PDB entry 7D3J | X-ray diffraction, 2.45 A resolution | chains A and D of the 4 polymer chains in the assembly

[Chain A]
Protein: 12i1-WT
Source organism: Lachnospiraceae bacterium ND2006
Sequence (1101 residues; numbered 1 to 1101; the number before each row is that of its first residue):
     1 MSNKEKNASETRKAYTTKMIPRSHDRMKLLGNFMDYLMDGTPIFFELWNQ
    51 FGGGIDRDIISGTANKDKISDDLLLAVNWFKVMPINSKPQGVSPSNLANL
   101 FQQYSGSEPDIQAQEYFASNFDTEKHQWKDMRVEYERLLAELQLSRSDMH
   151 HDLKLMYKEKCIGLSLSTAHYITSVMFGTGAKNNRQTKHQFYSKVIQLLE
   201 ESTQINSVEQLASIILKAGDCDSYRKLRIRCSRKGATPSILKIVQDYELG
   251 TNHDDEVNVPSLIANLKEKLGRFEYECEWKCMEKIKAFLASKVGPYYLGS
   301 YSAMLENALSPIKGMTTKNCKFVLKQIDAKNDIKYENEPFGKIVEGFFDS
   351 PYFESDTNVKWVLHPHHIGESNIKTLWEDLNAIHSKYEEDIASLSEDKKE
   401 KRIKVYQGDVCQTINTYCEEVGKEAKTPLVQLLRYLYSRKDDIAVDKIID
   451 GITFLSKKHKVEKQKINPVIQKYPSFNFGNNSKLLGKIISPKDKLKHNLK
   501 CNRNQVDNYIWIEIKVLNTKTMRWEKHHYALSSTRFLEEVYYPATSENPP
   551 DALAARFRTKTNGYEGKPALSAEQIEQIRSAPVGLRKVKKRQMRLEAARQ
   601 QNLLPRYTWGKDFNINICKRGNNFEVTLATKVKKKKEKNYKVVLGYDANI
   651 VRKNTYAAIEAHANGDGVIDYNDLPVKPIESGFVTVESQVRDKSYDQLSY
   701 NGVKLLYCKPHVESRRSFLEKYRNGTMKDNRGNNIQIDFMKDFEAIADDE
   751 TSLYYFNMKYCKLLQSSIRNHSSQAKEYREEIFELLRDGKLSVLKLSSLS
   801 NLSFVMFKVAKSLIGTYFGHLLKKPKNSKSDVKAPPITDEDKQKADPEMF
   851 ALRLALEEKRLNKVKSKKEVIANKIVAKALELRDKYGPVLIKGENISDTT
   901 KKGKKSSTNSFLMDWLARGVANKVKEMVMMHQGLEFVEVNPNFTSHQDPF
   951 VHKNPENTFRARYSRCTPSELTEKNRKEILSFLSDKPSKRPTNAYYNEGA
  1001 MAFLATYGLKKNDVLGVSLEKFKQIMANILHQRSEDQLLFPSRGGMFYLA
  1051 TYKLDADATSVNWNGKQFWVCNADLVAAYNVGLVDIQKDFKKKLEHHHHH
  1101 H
Not modelled in the structure: 1-6, 826-833, 1092-1101
What the authors report for this chain:
  - mutagenesis - G235A, A236L, D647A, E894A, D1074A: abolished catalytic activity
  - mutagenesis - R12A, K13A, S174A, K313A, K318A, K321A, K483A, R535A, R620A, K631A, N649A, R652A, R860A, K865A, W915A, H946A, R962A: decreased catalytic activity
  - catalytic residues: Asp-647, Glu-894, Asp-1074
  - binding site for the 40-nt DNA strand (chain D): Asp-647, Asn-649, Asp-1074

[Chain D]
Molecule: 40-nt DNA strand
Sequence (40 nucleotides; each row starts with the number of its first residue):
     1 GTCTAGTTCTATTAAAAGGCAAGGCGCTGCAAGCTCCCCC
Not modelled in the structure: 24-40

[Interface between chain A and chain D]
Pairs across the interface (52):
  Lys-160(A) / DT10(D)  base contact
  Lys-160(A) / DA11(D)  hydrogen bond to the base
  His-170(A) / DT7(D)  hydrogen bond to the base
  His-170(A) / DT8(D)  base contact
  Tyr-171(A) / DT8(D)  base contact
  Tyr-171(A) / DC9(D)  base contact
  Ser-174(A) / DT7(D)  hydrogen bond to the phosphate
  Ser-174(A) / DT8(D)  base contact
  Gly-178(A) / DT7(D)  phosphate contact
  Thr-179(A) / DT7(D)  phosphate contact
  Gly-180(A) / DG6(D)  phosphate contact
  Gly-180(A) / DT7(D)  hydrogen bond to the phosphate
  Ala-181(A) / DT7(D)  sugar contact
  Lys-182(A) / DT7(D)  salt bridge to the phosphate
  Lys-182(A) / DT8(D)  phosphate contact
  Asn-183(A) / DT8(D)  hydrogen bond to the phosphate
  Lys-188(A) / DT8(D)  phosphate contact
  Lys-188(A) / DC9(D)  salt bridge to the phosphate
  Glu-200(A) / DA14(D)  base contact
  Lys-234(A) / DT8(D)  sugar contact
  Gly-235(A) / DT7(D)  hydrogen bond to the base
  Gly-235(A) / DT8(D)  sugar contact
  Ala-236(A) / DT8(D)  hydrogen bond to the base
  Ala-236(A) / DC9(D)  sugar contact
  Pro-238(A) / DC9(D)  phosphate contact
  Pro-238(A) / DT10(D)  phosphate contact
  Ser-239(A) / DT10(D)  hydrogen bond to the phosphate
  Ser-239(A) / DA11(D)  phosphate contact
  Pro-260(A) / DA14(D)  base contact
  Ser-261(A) / DT13(D)  phosphate contact
  Ile-263(A) / DA14(D)  base contact
  Ala-264(A) / DT13(D)  phosphate contact
  Ala-264(A) / DA14(D)  phosphate contact
  Asn-265(A) / DA11(D)  hydrogen bond to the phosphate
  Asn-265(A) / DT13(D)  phosphate contact
  Lys-267(A) / DA14(D)  hydrogen bond to the base
  Lys-267(A) / DA15(D)  sugar contact
  Glu-268(A) / DT12(D)  base contact
  Glu-268(A) / DT13(D)  sugar contact
  Glu-268(A) / DA14(D)  sugar contact
  Lys-269(A) / DT10(D)  salt bridge to the phosphate
  Lys-269(A) / DA11(D)  salt bridge to the phosphate
  Arg-272(A) / DC9(D)  salt bridge to the phosphate
  Arg-272(A) / DT10(D)  salt bridge to the phosphate
  Phe-273(A) / DC9(D)  phosphate contact
  Leu-298(A) / DG6(D)  base contact
  Leu-298(A) / DT7(D)  base contact
  Asn-481(A) / DG6(D)  base contact
  Leu-485(A) / DT4(D)  phosphate contact
  Leu-485(A) / DA5(D)  phosphate contact
  Lys-515(A) / DA5(D)  salt bridge to the phosphate
  Lys-526(A) / DT4(D)  salt bridge to the phosphate
Also at the interface, not in a pair above, chain A (36 interface residues in all): Val-175, Tyr-192, Ser-232, Thr-237
Also at the interface, not in a pair above, chain D (13 interface residues in all): DC3

[Summary]
Chain A and chain D form an interface of 36 and 13 residues respectively, with 10 hydrogen bonds and 8 salt
bridges. Among the polar pairs are Lys-160(A)/DA11(D), His-170(A)/DT7(D) and Gly-235(A)/DT7(D). From the
paper: catalytic residues Asp-647(A), Glu-894(A) and Asp-1074(A); R12A, K13A and S174A of chain A, among
others, reduce catalytic activity; 22 substitutions were tested in all.
Chain A is 12i1-WT (Lachnospiraceae bacterium ND2006) and chain D is a 40-nt DNA strand; the structure,
Crystal structure of the Cas12i1 R-loop complex after target DNA cleavage, was determined by X-ray diffraction
(same publication as 7EU9, 7D2L and 7D8C).
